6Y97 - chains A and B of the 4 polymer chains in the assembly; structure by electron microscopy, 4.33 A resolution (low resolution: residue-level contacts below are approximate; hydrogen-bond / salt-bridge calls are withheld).

[Chain A (and B)]
Molecule: B-lymphocyte antigen CD20
Organism: Homo sapiens
Notes: chain B of this document is another copy of the same molecule, construct and numbering; everything in this record applies to it too
UniProt: P11836 (CD20_HUMAN); residues 45-213 here = UniProt positions 45-213
Chain sequence (169 residues; each row starts with the number of its first residue):
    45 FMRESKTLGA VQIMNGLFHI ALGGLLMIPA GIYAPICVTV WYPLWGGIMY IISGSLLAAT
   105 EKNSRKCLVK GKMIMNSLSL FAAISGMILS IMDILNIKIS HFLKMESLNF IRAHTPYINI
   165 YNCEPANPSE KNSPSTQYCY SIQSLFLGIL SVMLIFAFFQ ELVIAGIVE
Cystine bridges: C167-C183
Swiss-Prot annotation at these positions:
  - region: A74 to I80 (Epitope 1), F146 to P160 (Epitope 2), E168 to K175 (Epitope 3 (recognized by antibodies, including Rituximab))
  - lipidation: C111 (S-palmitoyl cysteine)
  - mutagenesis: T159 (T159K: Abrogates recognition by some antibodies; when associated with D-163 and D-166. Slight decrease of rituximab binding; when associated with D-163 and D-166), N163 (N163D: Decreased binding of some antibodies. No effect on rituximab binding), N166 (N166D: Decreased binding of some antibodies. No effect on rituximab binding), A170 (A170S: Abrogates recognition by therapeutic antibodies, including rituximab; when associated with S-172), P172 (P172S: Marked reduction in rituximab binding. Abrogates recognition by antibodies, including rituximab; when associated with S-170)

[Interface between chain A and chain B]
Contacting residue pairs - 29 pairs, chain A then chain B:
  E48(A) - K50(B)
  K50(A) - E48(B)
  T51(A) - T51(B)
  V55(A) - A54(B)
  M58(A) - V55(B)
  F62(A) - F62(B)
  L69(A) - I193(B)
  L69(A) - V196(B)
  I72(A) - L189(B)
  H158(A) - Q181(B)
  T159(A) - Q181(B)
  I162(A) - Q181(B)
  I162(A) - Y182(B)
  N163(A) - Y182(B)
  S179(A) - S179(B)
  S179(A) - Y182(B)
  Q181(A) - T159(B)
  Q181(A) - P160(B)
  Q181(A) - Y161(B)
  Q181(A) - I162(B)
  Y182(A) - I162(B)
  Y182(A) - N163(B)
  Y182(A) - Y182(B)
  Y182(A) - C183(B)
  C183(A) - Y182(B)
  S185(A) - I162(B)
  I186(A) - I186(B)
  L189(A) - L189(B)
  I193(A) - L69(B)
Also at the interface, not in a pair above, chain A (25 interface residues in all): A54, P160, P178, Y184, V196
Also at the interface, not in a pair above, chain B (26 interface residues in all): I72, H158, I164, C167, P178, G192

[Summary]
The interface between chain A and chain B involves 25 residues on one side and 26 on the other. From UniProt:
5 mutagenesis sites on chain A.
Both chains are B-lymphocyte antigen CD20 (Homo sapiens). Entry 6Y97 (Structure of full-length CD20 in complex
with Obinutuzumab Fab) was determined by electron microscopy together with 6Y90 and 6Y9A from the same study.
